PDB entry 8GXW | electron microscopy, 2.70 A resolution | chains G and H of the 12 polymer chains in the assembly

Chain G:
Name: V-type ATP synthase subunit D
Source organism: Thermus thermophilus HB8
UniProt: O87880 (VATD_THET8); residues 1-223 here = UniProt positions 1-223
Sequence (223 residues; each row starts with the number of its first residue):
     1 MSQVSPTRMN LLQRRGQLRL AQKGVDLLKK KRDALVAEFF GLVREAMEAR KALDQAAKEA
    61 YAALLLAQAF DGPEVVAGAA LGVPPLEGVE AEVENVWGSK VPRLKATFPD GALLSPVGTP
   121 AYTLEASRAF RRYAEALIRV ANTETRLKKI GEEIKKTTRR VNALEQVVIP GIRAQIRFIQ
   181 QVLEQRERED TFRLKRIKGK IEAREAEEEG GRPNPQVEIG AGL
Disordered / not traced: 1-3, 210-223

Chain H:
Name: V-type ATP synthase subunit F
Source organism: Thermus thermophilus HB8
UniProt: P74903 (VATF_THET8); numbering as in UniProt (aligned over 1-104)
Sequence (104 residues; row label = number of the first residue in the row):
     1 MAVIADPETA QGFRLAGLEG YGASSAEEAQ SLLETLVERG GYALVAVDEA LLPDPERAVE
    61 RLMRGRDLPV LLPIAGLKEA FQGHDVEGYM RELVRKTIGF DIKL

Interface between chain G and chain H:
Contacting residue pairs - 26 pairs, chain G then chain H:
  F39(G) with T97(H)
  M47(G) with M90(H), hydrophobic; K103(H)
  R50(G) with L72(H); Y89(H), hydrogen bond
  L65(G) with F81(H), hydrophobic
  V76(G) with L15(H), hydrophobic
  A80(G) with L15(H), hydrophobic
  P85(G) with G17(H)
  F130(G) with G12(H); L15(H), hydrophobic; A16(H), hydrophobic
  R131(G) with A16(H), hydrogen bond (side chain-backbone)
  Y133(G) with F13(H); I74(H)
  L137(G) with M1(H), hydrophobic
  V140(G) with L72(H), hydrophobic
  A141(G) with L44(H), hydrophobic; L72(H), hydrophobic
  E144(G) with L72(H); Y89(H), hydrogen bond
  L147(G) with L93(H), hydrophobic
  K148(G) with L93(H)
  G151(G) with T97(H)
  K155(G) with T97(H); I98(H), hydrogen bond (side chain-backbone)
Interface residues without a listed pair, chain G (22 interface residues in all): Y61, L64, I138, T145
Interface residues without a listed pair, chain H (20 interface residues in all): Y42, V70, L71, P73

Summary:
Chain G and chain H form an interface of 22 and 20 residues respectively, with 4 hydrogen bonds. Polar
contacts include R50(G)-Y89(H), R131(G)-A16(H) and E144(G)-Y89(H).
Chain G is V-type ATP synthase subunit D and chain H is V-type ATP synthase subunit F, both from Thermus
thermophilus HB8; the structure, 2 ATP-bound V1EG of V/A-ATPase from Thermus thermophilus, was determined by
electron microscopy (same publication as 8GXU, 8GXX, 8GXY and 8GXZ).
